Entry 3I5R (X-ray diffraction, 1.70 A resolution); this record covers chains A and B.

# Chain A
Name: Phosphatidylinositol 3-kinase regulatory subunit alpha
Source organism: Homo sapiens
Notes: fragment: SH3 domain
UniProtKB: P27986 (P85A_HUMAN); numbering as in UniProt (aligned over 1-83)
Amino-acid sequence (83 residues; row label = number of the first residue in the row):
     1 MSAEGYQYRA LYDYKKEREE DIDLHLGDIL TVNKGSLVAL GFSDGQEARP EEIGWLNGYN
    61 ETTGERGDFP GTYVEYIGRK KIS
Not modelled in the structure: 1, 83
Swiss-Prot annotation at these positions:
  - modified residue: S2 (N-acetylserine)
From the paper describing this entry:
  - specificity-determining residues: D21
  - contacts within the chain: Y14-D21 (hydrogen bond), R18-D21 (hydrogen bond)
  - conformationally variable residues (loop rearrangement, side-chain flip): G41 to D44, E52

# Chain B
Name: Peptide ligand
Amino-acid sequence (12 residues; row label = number of the first residue in the row):
     1 HSKRPLPPLP SL
Not modelled in the structure: 1-2, 12

# How chain A and chain B interact
Pairs across the interface (20):
  Y12(A) - L9(B)
  Y12(A) - P10(B)  hydrophobic
  D13(A) - P10(B)
  Y14(A) - R4(B)
  R18(A) - R4(B)
  D21(A) - R4(B)  salt bridge
  I53(A) - K3(B)
  G54(A) - L6(B)
  W55(A) - R4(B)  hydrogen bond (side chain-backbone)
  W55(A) - P5(B)  hydrogen bond (side chain-backbone)
  W55(A) - L6(B)
  W55(A) - P7(B)
  P70(A) - L6(B)  hydrophobic
  P70(A) - P7(B)
  T72(A) - L6(B)
  T72(A) - L9(B)
  Y73(A) - P7(B)  hydrophobic
  Y73(A) - P8(B)  hydrogen bond (side chain-backbone)
  Y73(A) - L9(B)  hydrophobic
  Y73(A) - P10(B)
Interface residues without a listed pair, chain A (14 interface residues in all): E17, D68, G71
The authors on this interface:
  - pairs named by the authors: Y12(A)-L9(B), Y14(A)-P7(B), D21(A)-R4(B) (salt bridge), W55(A)-P7(B), W55(A)-R4(B), D68(A)-R4(B), P70(A)-P7(B), Y73(A)-P7(B), Y73(A)-L9(B), Y73(A)-P8(B) (hydrogen bond), R4(B)-E17(A)

# Overview
Chain A and chain B form an interface of 14 and 8 residues respectively; the contacts include 3 hydrogen bonds
and 1 salt bridge. Polar contacts include D21(A)-R4(B), W55(A)-R4(B) and W55(A)-P5(B). The paper describes
contacts between Y12(A) and L9(B), Y14(A) and P7(B) and W55(A) and P7(B) among others; a salt bridge between
D21(A) and R4(B); a hydrogen bond between Y73(A) and P8(B). The paper reports the specificity determinant
D21(A); conformational variability at G41(A) and E52(A).
Here chain A is Phosphatidylinositol 3-kinase regulatory subunit alpha (Homo sapiens) and chain B is Peptide
ligand. Entry 3I5R (PI3K SH3 domain in complex with a peptide ligand) was determined by X-ray diffraction
(same publication as 3I5S).
